Entry 7VYW (X-ray diffraction, 1.60 A resolution); this record covers chains A and B.

Chain A:
Molecule: Chromo domain-containing protein LHP1
Source organism: Arabidopsis thaliana
UniProt: Q946J8 (LHP1_ARATH); residue numbers follow UniProt; this construct covers 106-160
Amino-acid sequence (56 residues; each row starts with the number of its first residue):
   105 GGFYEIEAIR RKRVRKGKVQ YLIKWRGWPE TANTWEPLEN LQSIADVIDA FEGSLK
Not modelled in the structure: 152-160
Sequence notes: expression tag (105)
From the paper describing this entry:
  - mutagenesis - W129A: decreased stability
  - specificity-determining residues: Glu140 (proposed by the authors, not directly observed)
  - conformationally variable residues: Asn144, Ser147
  - mutagenesis - F107G/A149G: decreased binding to H3K27

Chain B:
Molecule: methylated histone H3K9 peptide
Amino-acid sequence (6 residues; numbered 5 to 10; the number before each row is that of its first residue):
     5 ETARKS
Modified positions: Glu5 (pyroglutamic acid; PCA); Lys9 (N-trimethyllysine; M3L)

How chain A and chain B interact:
Residue-residue contacts (32):
  Gly105(A) - Arg8(B)
  Gly105(A) - Lys9(B)  hydrogen bond (backbone-backbone)
  Gly105(A) - Ser10(B)  hydrogen bond (backbone-backbone)
  Gly106(A) - Ala7(B)
  Gly106(A) - Arg8(B)
  Gly106(A) - Lys9(B)  hydrogen bond (backbone-backbone)
  Phe107(A) - Thr6(B)
  Phe107(A) - Ala7(B)
  Phe107(A) - Arg8(B)
  Tyr108(A) - Thr6(B)
  Tyr108(A) - Ala7(B)  hydrogen bond (backbone-backbone)
  Tyr108(A) - Lys9(B)
  Glu109(A) - Glu5(B)
  Ile110(A) - Glu5(B)  hydrogen bond (backbone-backbone)
  Ile110(A) - Thr6(B)
  Ile110(A) - Ala7(B)  hydrophobic
  Trp129(A) - Ala7(B)
  Trp129(A) - Arg8(B)
  Trp129(A) - Lys9(B)
  Arg130(A) - Glu5(B)
  Trp132(A) - Lys9(B)
  Ala136(A) - Lys9(B)
  Glu140(A) - Arg8(B)
  Glu140(A) - Lys9(B)
  Glu140(A) - Ser10(B)  hydrogen bond
  Pro141(A) - Ser10(B)
  Glu143(A) - Arg8(B)
  Asn144(A) - Ala7(B)
  Asn144(A) - Arg8(B)  hydrogen bond
  Asn144(A) - Ser10(B)  hydrogen bond
  Leu145(A) - Ala7(B)  hydrophobic
  Ser147(A) - Arg8(B)  hydrogen bond
Other interface residues (no listed pair), chain A (17 interface residues in all): Thr138
From the paper, about this interface:
  - pairs named by the authors: Phe107(A)-Thr6(B) (hydrophobic contact), Phe107(A)-Arg8(B) (hydrophobic contact), Tyr108(A)-Lys9(B) (cation-pi contact), Ile110(A)-Ala7(B) (hydrophobic contact), Trp129(A)-Lys9(B) (cation-pi contact), Trp129(A)-Ala7(B) (hydrophobic contact), Trp132(A)-Lys9(B) (cation-pi contact), Glu140(A)-Ser10(B) (hydrogen bond), Asn144(A)-Arg8(B) (hydrogen bond), Leu145(A)-Ala7(B) (hydrophobic contact), Ser147(A)-Arg8(B) (hydrogen bond)
  - interface residues, chain A: Tyr108(A), Asn144(A), Ser147(A)

Summary:
The interface between chain A and chain B involves 17 residues on one side and 6 on the other, with 9 hydrogen
bonds. Among the polar pairs are Gly105(A)-Ser10(B), Glu140(A)-Ser10(B) and Asn144(A)-Arg8(B). The authors
report hydrophobic contacts between Phe107(A) and Thr6(B), Phe107(A) and Arg8(B) and Ile110(A) and Ala7(B)
among others; cation-pi contacts between Tyr108(A) and Lys9(B), Trp129(A) and Lys9(B) and Trp132(A) and
Lys9(B); hydrogen bonds between Glu140(A) and Ser10(B), Asn144(A) and Arg8(B) and Ser147(A) and Arg8(B). From
the paper: W129A of chain A reduces stability; interface residues Tyr108(A), Asn144(A) and Ser147(A).
Chain A is Chromo domain-containing protein LHP1 (Arabidopsis thaliana) and chain B is methylated histone H3K9
peptide; the structure, Crystal structure of the chromodomain of Arabidopsis LHP1 in complex with methylated
histone H3K9 peptide, was determined by X-ray diffraction together with 7VZ2 from the same study.
